5XRS - chains A and D of the 6 polymer chains in the assembly; structure by X-ray diffraction, 2.91 A resolution.

[Chain A]
Molecule: Hemagglutinin
Organism: Influenza A virus (A/swine/Minnesota/A01134337/2010(H3N2))
Reference sequence: I0AXC3 (I0AXC3_9INFA); residues 1-329 here correspond to UniProt positions 17-345 (UniProt number = residue number + 16)
Amino-acid sequence (329 residues; row label = number of the first residue in the row):
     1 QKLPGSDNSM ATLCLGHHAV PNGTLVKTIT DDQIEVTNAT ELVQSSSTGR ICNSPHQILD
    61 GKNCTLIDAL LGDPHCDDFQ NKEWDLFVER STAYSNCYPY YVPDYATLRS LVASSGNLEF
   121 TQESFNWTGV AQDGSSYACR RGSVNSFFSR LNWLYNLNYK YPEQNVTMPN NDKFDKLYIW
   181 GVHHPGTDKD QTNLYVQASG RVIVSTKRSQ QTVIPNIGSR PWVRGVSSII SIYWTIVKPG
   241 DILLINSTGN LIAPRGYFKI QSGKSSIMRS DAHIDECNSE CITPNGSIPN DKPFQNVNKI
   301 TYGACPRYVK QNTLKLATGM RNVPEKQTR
Unresolved in the structure: 1-7, 327-329
Disulfide bonds: C52-C277, C64-C76, C97-C139, C281-C305
Covalent attachments: glycan linked to N22, N165; N-acetylglucosamine (NAG) linked to N38, N63, N126, N246, N285
What the authors report for this chain:
  - mutagenesis - K82E, K82E/S124G: unchanged binding to H3v-47 IgG
  - mutagenesis - Q122N, Q122N/D133N/V144N, D133N, V144N: unchanged binding to H3v-47

[Chain D]
Molecule: Hemagglutinin
Organism: Influenza A virus (A/swine/Minnesota/A01134337/2010(H3N2))
Reference sequence: I0AXC3 (I0AXC3_9INFA); residues 1-174 here correspond to UniProt positions 346-519 (UniProt number = residue number + 345)
Amino-acid sequence (174 residues; numbered 1 to 174; the number before each row is that of its first residue):
     1 GIFGAIAGFI ENGWEGMVDG WYGFRHQNSE GTGQAADLKS TQAAINQITG KLNRVIKKTN
    61 EKFHQIEKEF SEVEGRIQDL EKYVEDTKID LWSYNAELLV ALENQHTIDL TDSEMSKLFE
   121 RTRRQLRENA EDMGNGCFKI YHKCDNACIG SIRNGTYDHD IYRNEALNNR FQIK
Unresolved in the structure: 173-174
Disulfide bonds: C144-C148
Covalent attachments: N-acetylglucosamine (NAG) linked to N154

[How chain A and chain D interact]
Contacting residue pairs (11; chain A residue first):
  A106(A) with R76(D)
  T107(A) with E74(D); G75(D); R76(D), hydrogen bond (side chain-backbone)
  S110(A) with D79(D), hydrogen bond
  L111(A) with V73(D), hydrophobic
  R208(A) with E72(D), salt bridge
  I236(A) with V73(D), hydrophobic
  K238(A) with S71(D); E72(D)
  R307(A) with D90(D), salt bridge

[Overview]
The chain A/chain D interface involves 8 residues from each chain; the contacts include 2 hydrogen bonds and 2
salt bridges. Polar contacts include R208(A)-E72(D), R307(A)-D90(D) and T107(A)-R76(D). The paper reports that
Q122N, Q122N/D133N/V144N and D133N of chain A, among others, leave binding to H3v-47 unchanged; K82E and
K82E/S124G of chain A leave binding to H3v-47 IgG unchanged.
Chain A is Hemagglutinin and chain D is Hemagglutinin, both from Influenza A virus
(A/swine/Minnesota/A01134337/2010(H3N2)); the structure, Crystal structure of A/Minnesota/11/2010 (H3N2)
influenza virus hemagglutinin in complex with LSTc, was determined by X-ray diffraction (same publication as
5XRT).
